2DQN - chains A and C of the 3 polymer chains in the assembly; structure by X-ray diffraction, 2.55 A resolution.

[Chain A]
Name: Glutamyl-tRNA(Gln) amidotransferase subunit A
Source organism: Staphylococcus aureus
Notes: EC 6.3.5.-
Reference sequence: P63488 (GATA_STAAM); numbering as in UniProt (aligned over 1-485)
Chain sequence (485 residues; numbered 1 to 485; the number before each row is that of its first residue):
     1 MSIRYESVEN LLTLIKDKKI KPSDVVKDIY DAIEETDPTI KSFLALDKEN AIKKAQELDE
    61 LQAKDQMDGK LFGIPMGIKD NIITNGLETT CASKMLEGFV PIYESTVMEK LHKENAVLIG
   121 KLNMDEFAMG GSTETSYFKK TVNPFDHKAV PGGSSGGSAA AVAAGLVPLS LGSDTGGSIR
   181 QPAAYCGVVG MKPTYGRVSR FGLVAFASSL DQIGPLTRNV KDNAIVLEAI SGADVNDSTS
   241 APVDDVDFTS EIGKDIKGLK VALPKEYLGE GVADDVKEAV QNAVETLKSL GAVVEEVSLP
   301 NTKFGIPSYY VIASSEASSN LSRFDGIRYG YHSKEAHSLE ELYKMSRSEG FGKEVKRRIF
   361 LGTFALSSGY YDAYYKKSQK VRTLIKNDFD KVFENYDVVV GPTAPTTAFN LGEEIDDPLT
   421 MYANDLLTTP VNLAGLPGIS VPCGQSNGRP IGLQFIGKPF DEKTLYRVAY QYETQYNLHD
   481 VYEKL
Small-molecule neighbours: asparagine (ASN): Ala128, Met129, Gly130, Gly153, Ser154, Asp174, Thr175, Gly176, Gly177, Ser178, Phe206, Tyr309, Tyr310, Arg358, Asp425
UniProt features mapped onto this chain:
  - active site: Lys79 (Charge relay system), Ser154 (Charge relay system), Ser178 (Acyl-ester intermediate)

[Chain C]
Name: Aspartyl/glutamyl-tRNA(Asn/Gln) amidotransferase subunit C
Source organism: Staphylococcus aureus
Notes: EC 6.3.5.-
Reference sequence: P68807 (GATC_STAAM); numbering as in UniProt (aligned over 1-100)
Chain sequence (100 residues; row label = number of the first residue in the row):
     1 MTKVTREEVE HIANLARLQI SPEETEEMAN TLESILDFAK QNDSADTEGV EPTYHVLDLQ
    61 NVLREDKAIK GIPQELALKN AKETEDGQFK VPTIMNEEDA
Unresolved in the structure: 1-2

[Interface between chain A and chain C]
Contacting residue pairs - 90 pairs, chain A then chain C:
  Phe99(A) - Asn80(C)
  Val100(A) - Asn80(C)  hydrogen bond (backbone-side chain)
  Ile102(A) - Leu76(C)  hydrophobic
  Tyr195(A) - Val56(C)  hydrophobic
  Tyr195(A) - Leu57(C)
  Ser238(A) - Val62(C)
  Ser240(A) - Leu59(C)
  Ala241(A) - Leu59(C)  hydrophobic
  Pro242(A) - Leu59(C)
  Phe304(A) - Gln41(C)
  Phe304(A) - Asn42(C)
  Phe304(A) - Ser44(C)
  Phe304(A) - Ala45(C)  hydrophobic
  Ile306(A) - Phe38(C)  hydrophobic
  Pro307(A) - Phe38(C)
  Pro307(A) - Asn42(C)
  Ser308(A) - Asn42(C)  hydrogen bond (backbone-side chain)
  Tyr310(A) - Phe38(C)  hydrophobic
  Val311(A) - Ala39(C)  hydrophobic
  Ile327(A) - Ala81(C)
  Ile327(A) - Phe89(C)
  Ile327(A) - Val91(C)  hydrophobic
  Arg328(A) - Asn80(C)
  Arg328(A) - Ala81(C)  hydrogen bond (backbone-backbone)
  Arg328(A) - Phe89(C)
  Tyr329(A) - Asn80(C)
  His332(A) - Lys82(C)  hydrogen bond (backbone-side chain)
  His332(A) - Glu83(C)
  His337(A) - Pro92(C)
  His337(A) - Ile94(C)
  Ser338(A) - Pro92(C)
  Ser338(A) - Asp99(C)
  Ser338(A) - Ala100(C)  hydrogen bond (side chain-backbone)
  Leu339(A) - Val91(C)  hydrophobic
  Leu339(A) - Pro92(C)
  Leu339(A) - Met95(C)  hydrophobic
  Leu339(A) - Ala100(C)  hydrogen bond (backbone-backbone)
  Glu340(A) - Ala100(C)  hydrogen bond (backbone-backbone)
  Leu342(A) - Val91(C)  hydrophobic
  Tyr343(A) - Arg17(C)
  Lys344(A) - Asn14(C)
  Lys344(A) - Arg17(C)
  Lys344(A) - Leu18(C)
  Lys344(A) - Gln19(C)  hydrogen bond (backbone-backbone)
  Met345(A) - Gln19(C)
  Arg347(A) - Ala16(C)  hydrogen bond (side chain-backbone)
  Arg347(A) - Arg17(C)  hydrogen bond (side chain-backbone)
  Arg347(A) - Leu18(C)
  Ser348(A) - Leu18(C)
  Ser348(A) - Gln19(C)  hydrogen bond (side chain-backbone)
  Ile359(A) - Ala16(C)  hydrophobic
  Ile359(A) - Leu18(C)  hydrophobic
  Phe360(A) - Val9(C)
  Phe360(A) - Ile12(C)  hydrophobic
  Phe360(A) - Ala13(C)  hydrophobic
  Phe360(A) - Leu18(C)  hydrophobic
  Phe360(A) - Met28(C)  hydrophobic
  Phe360(A) - Leu32(C)  hydrophobic
  Leu361(A) - Ile35(C)  hydrophobic
  Leu361(A) - Leu36(C)  hydrophobic
  Thr363(A) - Ile12(C)
  Thr363(A) - Leu15(C)
  Thr363(A) - Ala16(C)
  Phe364(A) - Glu8(C)
  Phe364(A) - Leu36(C)  hydrophobic
  Tyr370(A) - Glu8(C)
  Tyr374(A) - Leu36(C)  hydrophobic
  Lys376(A) - Pro52(C)
  Lys377(A) - Asn42(C)
  Lys377(A) - Ala45(C)  hydrogen bond (side chain-backbone)
  Lys377(A) - Thr47(C)  hydrogen bond
  Ser378(A) - Asn42(C)  hydrogen bond
  Gln379(A) - Thr53(C)  hydrogen bond (backbone-backbone)
  Gln379(A) - Tyr54(C)
  Lys380(A) - Thr47(C)
  Lys380(A) - Val50(C)
  Arg382(A) - Thr53(C)
  Arg382(A) - Val56(C)
  Thr383(A) - Val50(C)
  Thr383(A) - Glu51(C)  hydrogen bond (side chain-backbone)
  Thr383(A) - Pro52(C)
  Thr383(A) - Thr53(C)  hydrogen bond
  Leu384(A) - Asp46(C)
  Leu384(A) - Thr47(C)
  Leu419(A) - Phe38(C)  hydrophobic
  Tyr422(A) - Phe38(C)  hydrophobic
  Leu433(A) - Val56(C)
  Ala434(A) - Val56(C)
  Gly435(A) - Val56(C)
  Phe460(A) - Leu57(C)  hydrophobic
Interface residues without a listed pair, chain A (59 interface residues in all): Ser209, Lys303, Gly330, Tyr331, Phe351, Lys356, Arg357, Ser367, Val381, Asn432
Interface residues without a listed pair, chain C (48 interface residues in all): Thr31, Ser34, Asp43, Ile72, Lys79

[Summary]
59 residues of chain A and 48 residues of chain C are in contact; the contacts include 17 hydrogen bonds.
Among the polar pairs are Val100(A)-Asn80(C), Ser308(A)-Asn42(C) and His332(A)-Lys82(C). Bound to chain A:
asparagine. UniProt lists 3 active-site residues on chain A.
Here chain A is Glutamyl-tRNA(Gln) amidotransferase subunit A and chain C is Aspartyl/glutamyl-tRNA(Asn/Gln)
amidotransferase subunit C, both from Staphylococcus aureus. Entry 2DQN (Structure of tRNA-Dependent
Amidotransferase GatCAB complexed with Asn) was determined by X-ray diffraction (same publication as 2DF4,
2F2A, 2G5H and 2G5I).
